PDB entry 3JA8 | electron microscopy, 3.80 A resolution | chains 2 and 6 of the 6 polymer chains in the assembly

# Chain 2
Name: Minichromosome Maintenance 2
From: Saccharomyces cerevisiae S288c
Notes: EC 3.6.4.12
UniProtKB: P29469 (MCM2_YEAST); residues 1-868 here = UniProt positions 1-868
Amino-acid sequence (868 residues; row label = number of the first residue in the row):
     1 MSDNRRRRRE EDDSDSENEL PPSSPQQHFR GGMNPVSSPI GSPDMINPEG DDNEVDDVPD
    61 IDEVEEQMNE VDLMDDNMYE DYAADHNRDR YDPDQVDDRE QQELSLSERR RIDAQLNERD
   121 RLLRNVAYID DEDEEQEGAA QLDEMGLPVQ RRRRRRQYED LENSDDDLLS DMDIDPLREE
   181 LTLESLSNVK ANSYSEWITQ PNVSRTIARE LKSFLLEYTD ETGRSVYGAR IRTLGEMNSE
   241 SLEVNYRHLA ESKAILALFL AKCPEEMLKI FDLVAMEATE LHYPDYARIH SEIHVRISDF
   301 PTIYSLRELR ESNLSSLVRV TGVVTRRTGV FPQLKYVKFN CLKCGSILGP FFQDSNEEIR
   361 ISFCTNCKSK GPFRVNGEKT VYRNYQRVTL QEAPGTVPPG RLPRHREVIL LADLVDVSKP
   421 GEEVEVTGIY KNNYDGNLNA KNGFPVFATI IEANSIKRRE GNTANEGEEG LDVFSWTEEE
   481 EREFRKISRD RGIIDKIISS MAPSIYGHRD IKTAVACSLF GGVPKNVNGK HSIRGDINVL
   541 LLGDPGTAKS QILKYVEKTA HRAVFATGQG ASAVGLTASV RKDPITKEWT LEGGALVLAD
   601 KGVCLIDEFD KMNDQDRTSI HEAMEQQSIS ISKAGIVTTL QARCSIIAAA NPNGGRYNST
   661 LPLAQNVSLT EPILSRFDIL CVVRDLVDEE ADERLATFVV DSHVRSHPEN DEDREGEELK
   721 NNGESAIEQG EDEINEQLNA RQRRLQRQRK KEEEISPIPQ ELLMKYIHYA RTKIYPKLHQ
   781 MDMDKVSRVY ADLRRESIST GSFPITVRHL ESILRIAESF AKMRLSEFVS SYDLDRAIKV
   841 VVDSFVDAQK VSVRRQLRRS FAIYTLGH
Disordered / not traced: 1-200, 461-472, 707-755, 865-868
Swiss-Prot annotation at these positions:
  - zinc finger: Cys341 to Cys367 (C4-type)
  - motif: Ser675 to Asp678 (Arginine finger)
  - binding site (ATP): Gly543 to Ser550
  - modified residue (Phosphoserine): Ser14, Ser16, Ser23, Ser164, Ser170
  - natural variant: Glu392 (E392K: In allele MCM2-1)
  - mutagenesis: Cys364 (C364Y/F/S/H: Loss of activity), Cys367 (C367Y/F/S/H: Loss of activity), Lys549 (K549A: Reduces MCM2-7 complex helicase activity. Abolishes MCM2-7 complex helicase activity; when associated with MCM5 A-422. Reduces MCM2-7 complex helicase activity; when associated with MCM3 A-415), Arg676 (R676A: Loss of MCM2-7 complex helicase activity)
Small-molecule neighbours:
  - ADP (adenosine-5'-diphosphate), molecule 1: Ser504, Ile505, Asp544, Pro545, Gly546, Thr547, Ala548, Lys549, Ser550, Gln551, Glu608, Leu695, Phe698, Val699
  - ADP, molecule 2: Arg676, Val807, Arg808

# Chain 6
Name: Minichromosome Maintenance 6
From: Saccharomyces cerevisiae S288c
Notes: EC 3.6.4.12
UniProtKB: P53091 (MCM6_YEAST); numbering as in UniProt (aligned over 1-1017)
Amino-acid sequence (1017 residues; numbered 1 to 1017; the number before each row is that of its first residue):
     1 MSSPFPADTP SSNRPSNSSP PPSSIGAGFG SSSGLDSQIG SRLHFPSSSQ PHVSNSQTGP
    61 FVNDSTQFSS QRLQTDGSAT NDMEGNEPAR SFKSRALNHV KKVDDVTGEK VREAFEQFLE
   121 DFSVQSTDTG EVEKVYRAQI EFMKIYDLNT IYIDYQHLSM RENGALAMAI SEQYYRFLPF
   181 LQKGLRRVVR KYAPELLNTS DSLKRSEGDE GQADEDEQQD DDMNGSSLPR DSGSSAAPGN
   241 GTSAMATRSI TTSTSPEQTE RVFQISFFNL PTVHRIRDIR SEKIGSLLSI SGTVTRTSEV
   301 RPELYKASFT CDMCRAIVDN VEQSFKYTEP TFCPNPSCEN RAFWTLNVTR SRFLDWQKVR
   361 IQENANEIPT GSMPRTLDVI LRGDSVERAK PGDRCKFTGV EIVVPDVTQL GLPGVKPSST
   421 LDTRGISKTT EGLNSGVTGL RSLGVRDLTY KISFLACHVI SIGSNIGASS PDANSNNRET
   481 ELQMAANLQA NNVYQDNERD QEVFLNSLSS DEINELKEMV KDEHIYDKLV RSIAPAVFGH
   541 EAVKKGILLQ MLGGVHKSTV EGIKLRGDIN ICVVGDPSTS KSQFLKYVVG FAPRSVYTSG
   601 KASSAAGLTA AVVRDEEGGD YTIEAGALML ADNGICCIDE FDKMDISDQV AIHEAMEQQT
   661 ISIAKAGIHA TLNARTSILA AANPVGGRYN RKLSLRGNLN MTAPIMSRFD LFFVILDDCN
   721 EKIDTELASH IVDLHMKRDE AIEPPFSAEQ LRRYIKYART FKPILTKEAR SYLVEKYKEL
   781 RKDDAQGFSR SSYRITVRQL ESMIRLSEAI ARANCVDEIT PSFIAEAYDL LRQSIIRVDV
   841 DDVEMDEEFD NIESQSHAAS GNNDDNDDGT GSGVITSEPP ADIEEGQSEA TARPGTSEKK
   901 KTTVTYDKYV SMMNMIVRKI AEVDREGAEE LTAVDIVDWY LLQKENDLGS LAEYWEERRL
   961 AFKVIKRLVK DRILMEIHGT RHNLRDLENE ENENNKTVYV IHPNCEVLDQ LEPQDSS
Disordered / not traced: 1-102, 195-259, 430-440, 464-509, 841-1017
Swiss-Prot annotation at these positions:
  - motif: Ser707 to Asp710 (Arginine finger)
  - binding site (ATP): Gly575 to Ser582
  - modified residue: Ser78 (Phosphoserine), Ser249 (Phosphoserine), Ser372 (Phosphoserine), Thr766 (Phosphothreonine)
  - mutagenesis: Lys581 (K581A: Loss of MCM2-7 complex helicase activity)
Small-molecule neighbours: ADP (adenosine-5'-diphosphate): Ala536, Val537, Phe538, Pro577, Ser578, Thr579, Ser580, Lys581, Ser582, Gln583, Asn683, Leu727, Leu734

# How chain 2 and chain 6 interact
Residue-residue contacts (77):
  Glu311(2) - Phe353(6)
  Glu311(2) - Leu354(6)
  Glu311(2) - Asp355(6)
  Thr325(2) - His669(6)
  Arg326(2) - Gly667(6)  hydrogen bond (side chain-backbone)
  Arg326(2) - Ile668(6)
  Arg326(2) - His669(6)
  Gln391(2) - Thr671(6)  hydrogen bond
  Pro394(2) - Asn673(6)  hydrogen bond (backbone-side chain)
  Gly395(2) - Asn673(6)
  Pro399(2) - Lys390(6)  hydrogen bond (backbone-side chain)
  Gly400(2) - Lys390(6)  hydrogen bond (backbone-side chain)
  Gly400(2) - Asp632(6)
  Arg401(2) - Glu387(6)  salt bridge
  Arg401(2) - Lys390(6)
  Leu402(2) - Ile623(6)  hydrophobic
  Leu402(2) - Glu624(6)
  Leu402(2) - Met629(6)  hydrophobic
  Pro403(2) - Leu672(6)  hydrophobic
  Arg404(2) - Thr297(6)
  Arg404(2) - Val300(6)
  Arg404(2) - Gln357(6)
  Arg404(2) - Glu387(6)  salt bridge
  His405(2) - Glu299(6)
  His405(2) - Tyr621(6)
  His405(2) - Ile668(6)
  Arg406(2) - Glu299(6)  salt bridge
  Asn432(2) - Phe353(6)
  Asn442(2) - Lys326(6)
  Phe444(2) - Glu303(6)
  Phe444(2) - Phe325(6)  hydrophobic
  Phe444(2) - Arg382(6)
  Phe444(2) - Ile402(6)  hydrophobic
  Pro445(2) - Pro302(6)
  Pro445(2) - Glu303(6)
  Pro445(2) - Tyr327(6)  hydrophobic
  Val446(2) - Arg301(6)
  Val446(2) - Pro302(6)
  Val446(2) - Trp356(6)  hydrophobic
  Phe447(2) - Arg301(6)
  Phe447(2) - Pro302(6)  hydrogen bond (backbone-backbone)
  Phe447(2) - Leu304(6)  hydrophobic
  Thr449(2) - Pro302(6)
  Asp544(2) - Arg794(6)  salt bridge
  Pro545(2) - Arg794(6)
  Gly546(2) - Thr796(6)
  Pro584(2) - Ala666(6)  hydrophobic
  Pro584(2) - Gly667(6)
  Ile585(2) - Ala666(6)
  Gly654(2) - Arg794(6)
  Gly655(2) - Arg794(6)
  Arg656(2) - Phe788(6)
  Arg656(2) - Ser792(6)
  Arg656(2) - Tyr793(6)  hydrogen bond (side chain-backbone)
  Arg656(2) - Arg794(6)  hydrogen bond (side chain-backbone)
  Leu686(2) - Phe788(6)  hydrophobic
  Val687(2) - Arg781(6)
  Val687(2) - Ala785(6)  hydrophobic
  Glu689(2) - Lys778(6)  hydrogen bond (backbone-side chain)
  Glu689(2) - Lys782(6)  salt bridge
  Asp692(2) - Lys778(6)
  Asp692(2) - Arg781(6)  salt bridge
  Glu693(2) - Lys778(6)
  Leu695(2) - Val797(6)  hydrophobic
  Ala696(2) - Val774(6)  hydrophobic
  Ala696(2) - Tyr777(6)  hydrophobic
  Ala696(2) - Leu800(6)  hydrophobic
  Val699(2) - Leu800(6)  hydrophobic
  Val700(2) - Arg770(6)
  Ser702(2) - Thr559(6)
  His703(2) - Thr559(6)
  His703(2) - Leu565(6)
  His703(2) - Glu801(6)
  His703(2) - Ile804(6)
  Val704(2) - Arg770(6)
  Arg705(2) - Thr559(6)
  Ser706(2) - Ser558(6)  hydrogen bond
Also at the interface, not in a pair above, chain 2 (47 interface residues in all): Leu314, Gly443, Gln551, Lys611
Also at the interface, not in a pair above, chain 6 (61 interface residues in all): Val348, Ile380, Ala389, Ile563, Arg594, Ala625, Asn633, Ala670, Thr702, Leu765, Leu773

# Summary
The interface between chain 2 and chain 6 involves 47 residues on one side and 61 on the other; the contacts
include 10 hydrogen bonds and 6 salt bridges. Polar pairs include Arg401(2)-Glu387(6), Arg404(2)-Glu387(6) and
Arg406(2)-Glu299(6). Bound to chain 2: ADP.
Chain 2 is Minichromosome Maintenance 2 and chain 6 is Minichromosome Maintenance 6, both from Saccharomyces
cerevisiae S288c; the structure, Cryo-EM structure of the MCM2-7 double hexamer, was determined by electron
microscopy.
